5VJG - chain A; structure by X-ray diffraction, 1.90 A resolution.

[Chain A]
Molecule: Alcohol dehydrogenase E chain
Source organism: Equus caballus
Notes: EC 1.1.1.1
UniProt: P00327 (ADH1E_HORSE); residues 1-374 here correspond to UniProt positions 2-375 (UniProt number = residue number + 1)
Sequence (374 residues; each row starts with the number of its first residue):
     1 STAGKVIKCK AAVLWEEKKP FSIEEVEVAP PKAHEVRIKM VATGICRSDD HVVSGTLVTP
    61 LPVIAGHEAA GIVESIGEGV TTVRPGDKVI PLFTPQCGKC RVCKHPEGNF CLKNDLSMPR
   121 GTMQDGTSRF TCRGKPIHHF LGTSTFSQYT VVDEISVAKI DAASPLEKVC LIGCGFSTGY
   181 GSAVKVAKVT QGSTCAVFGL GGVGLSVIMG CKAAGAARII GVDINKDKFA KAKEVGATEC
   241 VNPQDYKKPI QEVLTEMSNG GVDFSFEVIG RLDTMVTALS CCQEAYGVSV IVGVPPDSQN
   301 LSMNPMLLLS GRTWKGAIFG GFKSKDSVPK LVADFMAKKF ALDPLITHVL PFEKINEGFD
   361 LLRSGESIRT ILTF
Bound ions: Zn2+ site 1: C46, H67, C174 (together with 2,2'-bipyridine); Zn2+ site 2: C97, C100, C103, C111
Small-molecule neighbours: 2,2'-bipyridine (0BP): C46, S48, H67, F93, L116, L141, C174, T178, V203, V292, G293
Reported in the primary citation:
  - Zn2+ coordination: C46, H67, C174
  - conformationally variable residues (order/disorder transition): V294 to Q299
  - catalytic residues: S48, H51 (citing earlier work)
  - catalytic residues: E68 (proposed by the authors, not directly observed)

[In short]
Ligands of chain A: 2,2'-bipyridine. C46, H67 and C174 form the Zn2+ site 1. C97, C100, C103 and C111 form the
Zn2+ site 2. The paper reports catalytic residues S48, H51 and E68; Zn2+ coordination by C46, H67 and C174.
Chain A is Alcohol dehydrogenase E chain (Equus caballus); the structure, horse liver alcohol dehydrogenase
complexed with 2,2'bipyridine, was determined by X-ray diffraction (same publication as 5VN1, 5VJ5, 5VKR and
5VL0).
